Entry 8XV0 (electron microscopy, 3.00 A resolution); this record covers chains A and B.

== Chain A ==
Protein: Processed angiotensin-converting enzyme 2
Source organism: Homo sapiens
UniProtKB: Q9BYF1 (ACE2_HUMAN); residue numbers follow UniProt; this construct covers 19-617
Sequence (608 residues; row label = number of the first residue in the row):
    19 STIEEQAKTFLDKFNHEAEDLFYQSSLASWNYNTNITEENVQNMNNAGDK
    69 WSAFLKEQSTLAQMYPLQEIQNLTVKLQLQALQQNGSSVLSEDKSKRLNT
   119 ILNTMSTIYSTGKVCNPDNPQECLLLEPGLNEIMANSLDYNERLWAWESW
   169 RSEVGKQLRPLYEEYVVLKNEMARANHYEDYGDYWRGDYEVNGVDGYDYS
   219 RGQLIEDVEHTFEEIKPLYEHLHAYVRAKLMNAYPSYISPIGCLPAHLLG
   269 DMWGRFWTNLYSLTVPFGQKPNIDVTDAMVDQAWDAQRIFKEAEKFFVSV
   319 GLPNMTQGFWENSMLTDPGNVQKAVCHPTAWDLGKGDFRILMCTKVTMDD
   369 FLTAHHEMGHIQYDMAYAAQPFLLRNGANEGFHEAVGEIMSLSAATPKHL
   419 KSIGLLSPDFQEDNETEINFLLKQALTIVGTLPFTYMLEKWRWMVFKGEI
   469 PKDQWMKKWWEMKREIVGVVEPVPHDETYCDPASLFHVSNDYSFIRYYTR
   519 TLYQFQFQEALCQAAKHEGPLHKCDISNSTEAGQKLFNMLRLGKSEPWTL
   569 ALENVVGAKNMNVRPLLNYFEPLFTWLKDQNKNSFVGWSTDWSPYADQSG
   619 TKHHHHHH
Unresolved in the structure: 615-626
Construct notes: expression tag (618-626)
Disulfides: Cys133-Cys141, Cys344-Cys361, Cys530-Cys542
Covalently attached groups: N-acetylglucosamine (NAG) linked to Asn53, Asn90, Asn322, Asn432, Asn546; glycan linked to Asn103
Reported in the primary citation:
  - conformationally variable residues (side-chain flip): His34

== Chain B ==
Protein: Spike glycoprotein
Source organism: Severe acute respiratory syndrome coronavirus 2
UniProtKB: P0DTC2 (SPIKE_SARS2); aligned to UniProt positions 28-1205 over residues 32-1209 (the alignment contains insertions or deletions, so no single offset holds)
Sequence (1235 residues; numbered 15 to 1249; the number before each row is that of its first residue):
    15 SSQCVMPLFNLITTTQSYTNSFTRGVYYPDKVFRSSVLHLTQDLFLPFFS
    65 NVTWFHAISGTNGTKRFDNPVLPFNDGVYFASTEKSNIIRGWIFGTTLDS
   115 KTQSLLIVNNATNVFIKVCEFQFCNDPFLDVYHKNNKSWMESESGVYSSA
   165 NNCTFEYVSQPFLMDLEGKQGNFKNLREFVFKNIDGYFKIYSKHTPIIGR
   215 DFPQGFSALEPLVDLPIGINITRFQTLLALNRSYLTPGDSSSGWTAGAAD
   265 YYVGYLQPRTFLLKYNENGTITDAVDCALDPLSETKCTLKSFTVEKGIYQ
   315 TSNFRVQPTESIVRFPNVTNLCPFHEVFNATRFASVYAWNRTRISNCVAD
   365 YSVLYNFAPFFAFKCYGVSPTKLNDLCFTNVYADSFVIKGNEVSQIAPGQ
   415 TGNIADYNYKLPDDFTGCVIAWNSNKLDSKHSGNYDYWYRLFRKSKLKPF
   465 ERDISTEIYQAGNKPCKGKGPNCYFPLQSYGFRPTYGVGHQPYRVVVLSF
   515 ELLHAPATVCGPKKSTNLVKNKCVNFNFNGLTGTGVLTKSNKKFLPFQQF
   565 GRDIVDTTDAVRDPQTLEILDITPCSFGGVSVITPGTNTSNQVAVLYQGV
   615 NCTEVSVAIHADQLTPTWRVYSTGSNVFQTRAGCLIGAEYVNNSYECDIP
   665 IGAGICASYQTQTKSRGSAGSVASQSIIAYTMSLGAENSVAYSNNSIAIP
   715 TNFTISVTTEILPVSMTKTSVDCTMYICGDSTECSNLLLQYGSFCTQLKR
   765 ALTGIAVEQDKNTQEVFAQVKQIYKTPPIKYFGGFNFSQILPDPSKPSKR
   815 SPIEDLLFNKVTLADAGFIKQYGDCLGDIAARDLICAQKFNGLTVLPPLL
   865 TDEMIAQYTSALLAGTITSGWTFGAGPALQIPFPMQMAYRFNGIGVTQNV
   915 LYENQKLIANQFNSAIGKIQDSLFSTPSALGKLQDVVNHNAQALNTLVKQ
   965 LSSKFGAISSVLNDILSRLDPPEAEVQIDRLITGRLQSLQTYVTQQLIRA
  1015 AEIRASANLAATKMSECVLGQSKRVDFCGKGYHLMSFPQSAPHGVVFLHV
  1065 TYVPAQEKNFTTAPAICHDGKAHFPREGVFVSNGTHWFVTQRNFYEPQII
  1115 TTDNTFVSGNCDVVIGIVNNTVYDPLQLELDSFKEELDKYFKNHTSPDVD
  1165 LGDISGINASVVNIQKEIDRLNEVAKNLNESLIDLQELGKYEQYIASSGY
  1215 IPEAPRDGQAYVRKDGEWVLLSTFLEGTKHHHHHH
Unresolved in the structure: 15-331, 526-1249
Construct notes: expression tag (15-31, 1210-1249); variant Leu54 (Ser50 in P0DTC2), Phe129 (Val127 in P0DTC2), Asp144 (Gly142 in P0DTC2), Ser158 (Phe157 in P0DTC2), Gly159 (Arg158 in P0DTC2), Ile212 (Leu in P0DTC2), Gly213 (Val in P0DTC2), Phe216 (Leu in P0DTC2), Asn245 (His in P0DTC2), Asp264 (Ala in P0DTC2), Val332 (Ile in P0DTC2), His339 (Gly in P0DTC2), Thr356 (Lys in P0DTC2), Phe371 (Ser in P0DTC2), Pro373 (Ser in P0DTC2), Phe375 (Ser in P0DTC2), Ala376 (Thr in P0DTC2), Lys403 (Arg in P0DTC2), Asn405 (Asp in P0DTC2), Ser408 (Arg in P0DTC2), Asn417 (Lys in P0DTC2), Lys440 (Asn in P0DTC2), His445 (Val in P0DTC2), Ser446 (Gly in P0DTC2), Asp450 (Asn in P0DTC2), Trp452 (Leu in P0DTC2), Lys460 (Asn in P0DTC2), Asn477 (Ser in P0DTC2), Lys478 (Thr in P0DTC2), Lys481 (Asn in P0DTC2), Lys483 (Glu484 in P0DTC2), Pro485 (Phe486 in P0DTC2), Arg497 (Gln498 in P0DTC2), Tyr500 (Asn501 in P0DTC2), His504 (Tyr505 in P0DTC2), Lys553 (Glu554 in P0DTC2), Val569 (Ala570 in P0DTC2), Gly613 (Asp614 in P0DTC2), Ser620 (Pro621 in P0DTC2), Tyr654 (His655 in P0DTC2), Lys678 (Asn679 in P0DTC2), Arg680 (Pro681 in P0DTC2), Lys763 (Asn764 in P0DTC2), Tyr795 (Asp796 in P0DTC2), Phe938 (Ser939 in P0DTC2), His953 (Gln954 in P0DTC2), Lys968 (Asn969 in P0DTC2), Leu1142 (Pro1143 in P0DTC2); engineered mutation Gly681 (Arg682 in P0DTC2), Ser682 (Arg683 in P0DTC2), Gly684 (Arg685 in P0DTC2), Pro816 (Phe817 in P0DTC2), Pro891 (Ala892 in P0DTC2), Pro898 (Ala899 in P0DTC2), Pro941 (Ala942 in P0DTC2), Pro985 (Lys986 in P0DTC2), Pro986 (Val987 in P0DTC2)
Disulfides: Cys336-Cys361, Cys379-Cys432, Cys391-Cys524, Cys480-Cys487
Covalently attached groups: N-acetylglucosamine (NAG) linked to Asn343, Asn354
Reported in the primary citation:
  - post-translational modification sites: Asn354
  - conformationally variable residues (loop rearrangement): Phe514 to Thr522

== Chain A / chain B interface ==
Residue-residue contacts (24; chain A residue first):
  Ser19(A) - Ala475(B)
  Gln24(A) - Ala475(B)
  Gln24(A) - Gly476(B)
  Thr27(A) - Phe456(B)
  Thr27(A) - Tyr488(B)
  Phe28(A) - Tyr488(B)
  Lys31(A) - Tyr488(B)
  His34(A) - Tyr453(B)  hydrogen bond
  His34(A) - Gln492(B)  hydrogen bond
  His34(A) - Ser493(B)
  Asp38(A) - Tyr449(B)  hydrogen bond
  Asp38(A) - Arg497(B)  salt bridge
  Tyr41(A) - Arg497(B)
  Tyr41(A) - Thr499(B)  hydrogen bond
  Tyr41(A) - Tyr500(B)
  Gln42(A) - Tyr449(B)
  Gln42(A) - Arg497(B)
  Met82(A) - Pro485(B)  hydrophobic
  Met82(A) - Asn486(B)
  Tyr83(A) - Asn486(B)  hydrogen bond
  Lys353(A) - Tyr500(B)
  Lys353(A) - Gly501(B)  hydrogen bond (backbone-backbone)
  Gly354(A) - Gly501(B)  hydrogen bond (backbone-backbone)
  Asp355(A) - Thr499(B)
Interface residues without a listed pair, chain A (17 interface residues in all): Asp30, Asn330, Arg357
Interface residues without a listed pair, chain B (17 interface residues in all): Leu455, Asn477, His504
Interface features reported in the paper:
  - specific contacts: His34(A)-Tyr453(B)
  - interface residues, chain A: His34(A)

== In short ==
The chain A/chain B interface involves 17 residues from each chain; the contacts include 7 hydrogen bonds and
1 salt bridge. Among the polar pairs are Asp38(A)-Arg497(B), His34(A)-Tyr453(B) and His34(A)-Gln492(B). The
paper describes a contact between His34(A) and Tyr453(B). The paper reports the interface residue His34(A); a
modification site at Asn354(B).
Chain A is Processed angiotensin-converting enzyme 2 (Homo sapiens) and chain B is Spike glycoprotein (Severe
acute respiratory syndrome coronavirus 2); the structure, Structure of SARS-CoV-2 BA.2.86 spike RBD in complex
with ACE2 (up state), was determined by electron microscopy (same publication as 8XUY, 8XUZ, 8XV1, 8XVM and
9IU1).
